PDB entry 7OS1 | electron microscopy, 3.30 A resolution | chains B and F

== Chain B ==
Name: U5 small nuclear ribonucleoprotein 200 kDa helicase
Source organism: Homo sapiens
Notes: EC 3.6.4.13
Reference sequence: O75643 (U520_HUMAN); numbering as in UniProt (aligned over 395-2129)
Chain sequence (1739 residues; row label = number of the first residue in the row):
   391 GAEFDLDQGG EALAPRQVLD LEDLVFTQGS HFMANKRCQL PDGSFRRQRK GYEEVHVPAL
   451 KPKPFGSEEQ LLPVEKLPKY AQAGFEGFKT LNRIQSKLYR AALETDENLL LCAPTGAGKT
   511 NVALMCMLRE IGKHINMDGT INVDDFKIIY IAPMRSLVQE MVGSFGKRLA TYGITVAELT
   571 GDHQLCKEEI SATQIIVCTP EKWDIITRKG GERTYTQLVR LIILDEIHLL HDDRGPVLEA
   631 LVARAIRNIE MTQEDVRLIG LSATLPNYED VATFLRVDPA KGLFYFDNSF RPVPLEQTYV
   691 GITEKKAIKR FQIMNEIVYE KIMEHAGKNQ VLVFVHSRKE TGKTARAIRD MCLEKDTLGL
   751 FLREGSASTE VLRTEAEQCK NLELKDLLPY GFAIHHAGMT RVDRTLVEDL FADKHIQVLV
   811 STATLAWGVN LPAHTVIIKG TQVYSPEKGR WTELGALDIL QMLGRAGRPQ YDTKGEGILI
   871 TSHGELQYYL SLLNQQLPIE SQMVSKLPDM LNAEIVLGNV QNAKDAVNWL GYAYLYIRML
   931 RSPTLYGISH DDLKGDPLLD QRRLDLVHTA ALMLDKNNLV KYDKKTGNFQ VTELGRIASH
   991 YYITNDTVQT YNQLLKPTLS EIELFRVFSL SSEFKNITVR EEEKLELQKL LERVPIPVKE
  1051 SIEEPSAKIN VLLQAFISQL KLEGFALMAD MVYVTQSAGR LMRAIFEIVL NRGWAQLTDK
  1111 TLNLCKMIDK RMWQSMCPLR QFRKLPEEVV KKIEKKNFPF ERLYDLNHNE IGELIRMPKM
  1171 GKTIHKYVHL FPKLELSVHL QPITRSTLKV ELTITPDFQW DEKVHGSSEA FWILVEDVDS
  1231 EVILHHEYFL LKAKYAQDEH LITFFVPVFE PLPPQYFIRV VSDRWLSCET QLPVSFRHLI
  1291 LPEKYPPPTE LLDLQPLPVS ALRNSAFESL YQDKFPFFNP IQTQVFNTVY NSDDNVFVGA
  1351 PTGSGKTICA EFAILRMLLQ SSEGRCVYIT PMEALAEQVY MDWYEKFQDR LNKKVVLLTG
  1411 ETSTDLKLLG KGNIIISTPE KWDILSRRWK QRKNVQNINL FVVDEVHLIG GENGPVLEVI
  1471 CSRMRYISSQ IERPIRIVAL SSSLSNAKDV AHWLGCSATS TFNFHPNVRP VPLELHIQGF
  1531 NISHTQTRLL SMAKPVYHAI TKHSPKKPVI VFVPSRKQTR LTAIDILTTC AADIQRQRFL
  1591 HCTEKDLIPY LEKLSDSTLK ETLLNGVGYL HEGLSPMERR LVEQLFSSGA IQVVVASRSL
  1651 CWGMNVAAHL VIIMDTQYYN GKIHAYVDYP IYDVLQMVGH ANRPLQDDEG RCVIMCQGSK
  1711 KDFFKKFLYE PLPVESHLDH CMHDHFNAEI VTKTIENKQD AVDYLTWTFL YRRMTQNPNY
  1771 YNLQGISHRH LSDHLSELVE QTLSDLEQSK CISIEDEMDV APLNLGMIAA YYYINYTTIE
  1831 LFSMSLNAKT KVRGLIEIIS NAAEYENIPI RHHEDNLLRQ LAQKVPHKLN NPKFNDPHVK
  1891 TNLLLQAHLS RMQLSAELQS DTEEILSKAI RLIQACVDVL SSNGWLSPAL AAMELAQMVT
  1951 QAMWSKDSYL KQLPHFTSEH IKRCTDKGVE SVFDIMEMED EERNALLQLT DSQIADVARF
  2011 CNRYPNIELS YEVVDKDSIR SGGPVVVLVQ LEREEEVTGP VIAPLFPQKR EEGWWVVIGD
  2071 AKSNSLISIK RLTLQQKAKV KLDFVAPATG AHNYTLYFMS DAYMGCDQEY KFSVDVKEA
Not modelled in the structure: 391-405, 2126-2129
Differences from the reference sequence: expression tag (391-394)
Curated features (UniProtKB/Swiss-Prot):
  - motif: Asp615 to His618 (DEIH box), Asp1454 to His1457 (DEVH box)
  - binding site (ATP): Ala503 to Thr510, Ala1350 to Thr1357
  - modified residue: Tyr709 (Phosphotyrosine), Lys971 (N6-acetyllysine), Thr1428 (Phosphothreonine), Thr1765 (Phosphothreonine), Ser2002 (Phosphoserine)
  - natural variant: Cys502 (C502R: In RP33), Ala542 (A542V: In RP33), Arg681 (R681C: In RP33; R681H: In RP33), Pro682 (P682S: In RP33), Val683 (V683L: In RP33; uncertain significance), Tyr689 (Y689C: In RP33), Ile698 (I698V: In RP33), Gln885 (Q885E: In RP33), Ser1087 (S1087L: In RP33), Arg1090 (R1090L: In RP33), Phe1736 (F1736L: In a colorectal cancer sample), Arg1779 (R1779H: In RP33)
  - mutagenesis: Arg603 (R603A: Strongly decreases ATP-dependent RNA helicase activity), Arg637 (R637A: Strongly decreases ATP-dependent RNA helicase activity), Lys1544 (K1544A: Decreases ATP-dependent RNA helicase activity), His1548 (H1548A: Strongly decreases ATP-dependent RNA helicase activity), Thr1578 (T1578A: Decreases ATP-dependent RNA helicase activity)

== Chain F ==
Name: WW domain-binding protein 4
Source organism: Homo sapiens
Reference sequence: O75554 (WBP4_HUMAN); the author numbering skips numbers that UniProt does not, so the offset changes along the chain: 198-342 = UniProt 199-343; 344-376 = UniProt 344-376
Chain sequence (184 residues; numbered 192 to 376; 1 number in that range is skipped by the numbering (no residue carries it; nothing is unmodelled there); the number before each row is that of its first residue):
   192 GAMAFNPHTS DLPSSKVNEN SLGTLDESKS SDSHSDSDGE QEAEEGGVST ETEKPKIKFK
   252 EKNKNSDGGS DPETQKEKSI QKQNSLGSNE EKSKTLKKSN PYGEWQEIKQ EVESHEEVDL
   312 ELPSTENEYV STSEADGGGE PKVVFKEKTV T
   344 SLGVMADGVA PVFKKRRTEN GKSRNLRQRG DDQ
Not modelled in the structure: 192-335, 344-356, 376
Differences from the reference sequence: expression tag (192-197)
Curated features (UniProtKB/Swiss-Prot):
  - region: Lys357 to Asp375 (Interaction with SNRNP200)
  - modified residue (Phosphoserine): Ser219, Ser226, Ser228, Ser261

== Interface between chain B and chain F ==
Contacting residue pairs (44):
  Lys1874(B) with Phe336(F); Lys337(F), hydrogen bond (side chain-backbone)
  Arg1901(B) with Lys339(F); Thr340(F), hydrogen bond (backbone-backbone)
  Met1902(B) with Lys339(F)
  Gln1903(B) with Lys337(F); Glu338(F), hydrogen bond (backbone-backbone); Thr340(F)
  Leu1904(B) with Lys337(F)
  Ser1905(B) with Lys337(F), hydrogen bond
  Glu1944(B) with Arg370(F), salt bridge; Asp375(F)
  Ser1955(B) with Arg372(F), hydrogen bond (backbone-side chain); Asp375(F)
  Asp1957(B) with Arg372(F)
  Tyr1959(B) with Arg372(F), hydrogen bond
  Pro1964(B) with Thr342(F)
  His1965(B) with Thr342(F), hydrogen bond (backbone-side chain)
  Phe1966(B) with Val341(F)
  Phe1983(B) with Leu369(F), hydrophobic
  Met1986(B) with Arg359(F); Thr361(F)
  Glu1987(B) with Arg360(F), salt bridge; Glu362(F)
  Met1988(B) with Arg360(F)
  Glu1989(B) with Arg360(F)
  Asp1990(B) with Lys358(F), salt bridge
  Arg1993(B) with Arg359(F), hydrogen bond (side chain-backbone)
  Ala2005(B) with Lys357(F)
  Ala2008(B) with Lys357(F)
  Arg2009(B) with Lys357(F)
  Asn2012(B) with Arg359(F), hydrogen bond
  Ile2017(B) with Arg367(F)
  Glu2018(B) with Lys365(F)
  Leu2055(B) with Thr342(F)
  Gly2115(B) with Leu369(F)
  Asp2117(B) with Leu369(F); Arg370(F), hydrogen bond (backbone-backbone)
  Gln2118(B) with Lys365(F); Arg367(F); Asn368(F)
  Glu2119(B) with Asn368(F), hydrogen bond (backbone-side chain); Arg370(F), salt bridge
  Tyr2120(B) with Lys365(F), hydrogen bond
Also at the interface, not in a pair above, chain B (44 interface residues in all): Gln1870, Leu1871, Leu1940, Lys1956, Leu1963, Asn1994, Ile2004, Leu2019, Glu2044, Glu2045, Tyr2107, Cys2116
Also at the interface, not in a pair above, chain F (22 interface residues in all): Asn363, Ser366
From the paper, about this interface:
  - specific contacts: Leu369(F)-Phe1983(B), Arg370(F)-Glu1944(B)
  - interface residues, chain B: Glu1944(B), Phe1983(B), Glu2119(B)
  - interface residues, chain F: Leu369(F), Arg370(F)

== Overview ==
44 residues of chain B face 22 of chain F across their interface, with 12 hydrogen bonds and 4 salt bridges.
Among the polar pairs are Glu1944(B)-Arg370(F), Glu1987(B)-Arg360(F) and Asp1990(B)-Lys358(F). The paper
describes contacts between Leu369(F) and Phe1983(B) and Arg370(F) and Glu1944(B). The paper reports interface
residues Glu1944(B), Phe1983(B) and Leu369(F) among others.
Here chain B is U5 small nuclear ribonucleoprotein 200 kDa helicase and chain F is WW domain-binding protein
4, both from Homo sapiens. Entry 7OS1 (Cryo-EM structure of Brr2 in complex with Fbp21) was determined by
electron microscopy (same publication as 7OS2 and 7PX3).
